4OIR - chains C and D of the 9 polymer chains in the assembly; structure by X-ray diffraction, 3.10 A resolution.

== Chain C ==
Name: DNA-directed RNA polymerase subunit beta
Organism: Thermus thermophilus
Notes: EC 2.7.7.6
UniProt: Q8RQE9 (RPOB_THET8); numbering as in UniProt (aligned over 1-1119)
Chain sequence (1119 residues; row label = number of the first residue in the row):
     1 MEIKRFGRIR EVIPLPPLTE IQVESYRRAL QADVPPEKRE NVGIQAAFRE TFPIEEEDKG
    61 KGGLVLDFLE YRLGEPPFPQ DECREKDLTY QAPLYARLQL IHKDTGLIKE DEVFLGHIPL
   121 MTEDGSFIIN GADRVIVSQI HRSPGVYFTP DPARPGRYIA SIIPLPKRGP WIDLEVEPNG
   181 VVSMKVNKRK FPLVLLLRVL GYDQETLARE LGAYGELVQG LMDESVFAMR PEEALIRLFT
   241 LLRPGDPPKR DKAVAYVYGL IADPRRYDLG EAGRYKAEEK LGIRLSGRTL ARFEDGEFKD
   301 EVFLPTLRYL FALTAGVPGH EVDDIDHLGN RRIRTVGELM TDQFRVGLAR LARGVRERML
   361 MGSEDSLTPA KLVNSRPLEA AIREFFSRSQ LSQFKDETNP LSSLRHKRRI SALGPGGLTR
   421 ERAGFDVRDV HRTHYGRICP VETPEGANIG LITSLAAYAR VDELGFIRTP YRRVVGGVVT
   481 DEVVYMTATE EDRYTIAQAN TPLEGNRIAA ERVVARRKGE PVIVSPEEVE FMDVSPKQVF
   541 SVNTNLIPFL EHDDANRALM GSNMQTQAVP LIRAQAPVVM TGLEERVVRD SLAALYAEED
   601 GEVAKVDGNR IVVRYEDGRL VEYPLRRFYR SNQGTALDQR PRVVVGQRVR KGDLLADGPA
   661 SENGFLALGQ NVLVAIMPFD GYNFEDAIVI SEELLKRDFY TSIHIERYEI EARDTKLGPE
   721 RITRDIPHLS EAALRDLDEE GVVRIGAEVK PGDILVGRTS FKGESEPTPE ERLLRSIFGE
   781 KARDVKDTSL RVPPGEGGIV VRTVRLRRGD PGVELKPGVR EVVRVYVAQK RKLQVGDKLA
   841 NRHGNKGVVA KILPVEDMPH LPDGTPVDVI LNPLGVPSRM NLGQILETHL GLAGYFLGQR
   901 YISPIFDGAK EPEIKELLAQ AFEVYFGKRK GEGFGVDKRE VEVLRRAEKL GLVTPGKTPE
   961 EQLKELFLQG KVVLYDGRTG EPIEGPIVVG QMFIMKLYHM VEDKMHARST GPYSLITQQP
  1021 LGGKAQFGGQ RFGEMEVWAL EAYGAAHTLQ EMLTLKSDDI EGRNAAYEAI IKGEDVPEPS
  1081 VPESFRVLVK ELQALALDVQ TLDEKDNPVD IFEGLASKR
Not modelled in the structure: 57-62, 1119
Ligand contacts: rifamycin SV (RFV): Arg134, Val137, Ser389, Gln390, Leu391, Ser392, Gln393, Phe394, Lys395, Asp396, Arg405, His406, Arg409, Ser411, Leu413, Gly414, Arg420, Pro444, Asn448, Ile452, Gln633, Tyr998

== Chain D ==
Name: DNA-directed RNA polymerase subunit beta'
Organism: Thermus thermophilus
Notes: EC 2.7.7.6
UniProt: Q8RQE8 (RPOC_THET8); numbering as in UniProt (aligned over 1-1524)
Chain sequence (1524 residues; each row starts with the number of its first residue):
     1 MKKEVRKVRI ALASPEKIRS WSYGEVEKPE TINYRTLKPE RDGLFDERIF GPIKDYECAC
    61 GKYKRQRFEG KVCERCGVEV TKSIVRRYRM GHIELATPAA HIWFVKDVPS KIGTLLDLSA
   121 TELEQVLYFS KYIVLDPKGA ILNGVPVEKR QLLTDEEYRE LRYGKQETYP LPPGVDALVK
   181 DGEEVVKGQE LAPGVVSRLD GVALYRFPRR VRVEYVKKER AGLRLPLAAW VEKEAYKPGE
   241 ILAELPEPYL FRAEEEGVVE LKELEEGAFL VLRREDEPVA TYFLPVGMTP LVVHGEIVEK
   301 GQPLAEAKGL LRMPRQVRAA QVEAEEEGET VYLTLFLEWT EPKDYRVQPH MNVVVPEGAR
   361 VEAGDKIVAA IDPEEEVIAE AEGVVHLHEP ASILVVKARV YPFEDDVEVS TGDRVAPGDV
   421 LADGGKVKSD VYGRVEVDLV RNVVRVVESY DIDARMGAEA IQQLLKELDL EALEKELLEE
   481 MKHPSRARRA KARKRLEVVR AFLDSGNRPE WMILEAVPVL PPDLRPMVQV DGGRFATSDL
   541 NDLYRRLINR NNRLKKLLAQ GAPEIIIRNE KRMLQEAVDA LLDNGRRGAP VTNPGSDRPL
   601 RSLTDILSGK QGRFRQNLLG KRVDYSGRSV IVVGPQLKLH QCGLPKRMAL ELFKPFLLKK
   661 MEEKGIAPNV KAARRMLERQ RDIKDEVWDA LEEVIHGKVV LLNRAPTLHR LGIQAFQPVL
   721 VEGQSIQLHP LVCEAFNADF DGDQMAVHVP LSSFAQAEAR IQMLSAHNLL SPASGEPLAK
   781 PSRDIILGLY YITQVRKEKK GAGLEFATPE EALAAHERGE VALNAPIKVA GRETSVGRLK
   841 YVFANPDEAL LAVAHGIVDL QDVVTVRYMG KRLETSPGRI LFARIVAEAV EDEKVAWELI
   901 QLDVPQEKNS LKDLVYQAFL RLGMEKTARL LDALKYYGFT FSTTSGITIG IDDAVIPEEK
   961 KQYLEEADRK LLQIEQAYEM GFLTDRERYD QILQLWTETT EKVTQAVFKN FEENYPFNPL
  1021 YVMAQSGARG NPQQIRQLCG LRGLMQKPSG ETFEVPVRSS FREGLTVLEY FISSHGARKG
  1081 GADTALRTAD SGYLTRKLVD VTHEIVVREA DCGTTNYISV PLFQPDEVTR SLRLRKRADI
  1141 EAGLYGRVLA REVEVLGVRL EEGRYLSMDD VHLLIKAAEA GEIQEVPVRS PLTCQTRYGV
  1201 CQKCYGYDLS MARPVSIGEA VGIVAAQSIG EPGTQLTMRT FHTGGVAGAA DITQGLPRVI
  1261 ELFEARRPKA KAVISEIDGV VRIEETEEKL SVFVESEGFS KEYKLPKEAR LLVKDGDYVE
  1321 AGQPLTRGAI DPHQLLEAKG PEAVERYLVE EIQKVYRAQG VKLHDKHIEI VVRQMMKYVE
  1381 VTDPGDSRLL EGQVLEKWDV EALNERLIAE GKTPVAWKPL LMGVTKSALS TKSWLSAASF
  1441 QNTTHVLTEA AIAGKKDELI GLKENVILGR LIPAGTGSDF VRFTQVVDQK TLKAIEEARK
  1501 EAVEAKERPA ARRGVKREQP GKQA
Not modelled in the structure: 1-2, 1239-1253, 1503-1524
Metal / ion sites: Zn2+ site 1: Cys58, Cys60, Cys73, Cys76; Mg2+ site 1: Asp739, Asp741, Asp743; Mg2+ site 2 near Lys840 (its only coordinating residue here); Mg2+ site 3 near Ile900 (its only coordinating residue here); Zn2+ site 2: Cys1112, Cys1194, Cys1201, Cys1204

== Chain C / chain D interface ==
Pairs across the interface (372; chain C residue first):
  Phe425(C) with Asp1083(D); Leu1086(D), hydrophobic
  Arg428(C) with Arg1078(D), hydrogen bond (backbone-side chain); Leu1086(D)
  Asp429(C) with Pro1048(D); Lys1079(D), salt bridge
  Val430(C) with Pro1048(D); Ser1074(D); His1075(D), hydrogen bond (backbone-side chain); Arg1078(D)
  His431(C) with Phe1071(D)
  Arg432(C) with Phe1071(D)
  Tyr435(C) with Phe1071(D)
  Cys439(C) with Arg1078(D)
  Pro440(C) with Ser1074(D); Arg1078(D), hydrogen bond (backbone-side chain)
  Thr443(C) with Arg1078(D)
  Glu445(C) with Ala1085(D)
  Gly446(C) with Ala1085(D)
  Ile449(C) with Arg1078(D); Gly1081(D); Ala1082(D); Ala1085(D), hydrophobic
  Gly450(C) with Arg1078(D)
  Gln498(C) with Val1067(D); Leu1068(D)
  Arg516(C) with Leu1068(D)
  Glu520(C) with Lys1047(D), salt bridge; Phe1053(D)
  Pro521(C) with Leu1068(D), hydrophobic
  Pro536(C) with Val1067(D), hydrophobic
  Val539(C) with Val1067(D), hydrophobic
  Phe540(C) with Tyr1070(D), hydrophobic
  Leu550(C) with Tyr1070(D)
  Glu551(C) with Gly1064(D); Leu1065(D), hydrogen bond (backbone-backbone)
  His552(C) with Phe1061(D), hydrogen bond (side chain-backbone); Arg1062(D), hydrogen bond (side chain-backbone); Glu1063(D); Gly1064(D)
  Asp553(C) with Phe1061(D); Tyr1070(D), hydrogen bond (backbone-side chain)
  Asp554(C) with Arg1042(D), salt bridge; Phe1061(D); Tyr1070(D)
  Ala555(C) with Tyr1070(D); Ala1077(D), hydrophobic
  Asn556(C) with Ala1077(D)
  Ala558(C) with Tyr1070(D)
  Ile676(C) with Ile947(D); Thr948(D), hydrogen bond (backbone-side chain)
  Met677(C) with Thr943(D); Ile947(D)
  Pro678(C) with Asp784(D); Ser942(D); Thr943(D); Ile947(D)
  Phe679(C) with Thr943(D)
  Asp680(C) with Pro635(D); Phe939(D); Thr943(D), hydrogen bond (backbone-side chain)
  Gly681(C) with Val633(D); Pro635(D); Phe939(D)
  Tyr682(C) with Val633(D); Pro635(D)
  Asn683(C) with Asp784(D)
  Phe684(C) with Val633(D); Pro730(D), hydrophobic; Phe740(D); Ser782(D); Arg783(D); Asp784(D); Phe939(D), hydrophobic
  Glu685(C) with Asp739(D); Phe740(D), hydrogen bond (backbone-backbone); Arg783(D), salt bridge; Arg1029(D), salt bridge
  Ala687(C) with Val633(D), hydrophobic; Phe740(D), hydrophobic
  Arg713(C) with Gln529(D); Gly532(D); Gly533(D)
  Lys716(C) with Arg35(D); Leu37(D)
  Lys750(C) with Arg681(D)
  Pro751(C) with Gln680(D)
  Asp753(C) with Arg679(D), salt bridge; Arg681(D), salt bridge
  Glu764(C) with Lys54(D), salt bridge
  Glu766(C) with Glu57(D); Lys64(D); Arg65(D), salt bridge
  Pro767(C) with Arg65(D), hydrogen bond (backbone-side chain)
  Pro769(C) with Arg65(D)
  Arg772(C) with Arg65(D)
  Gln834(C) with Gln724(D), hydrogen bond
  Val835(C) with Val632(D), hydrophobic; Ser725(D), hydrogen bond (backbone-side chain)
  Gly836(C) with Val630(D); Ser725(D), hydrogen bond (backbone-side chain)
  Lys838(C) with Asp741(D)
  Lys846(C) with Asp741(D), salt bridge
  Gly847(C) with Phe740(D); Asp741(D)
  Val848(C) with Val632(D), hydrophobic; Phe740(D), hydrogen bond (backbone-backbone); Gly742(D)
  Val849(C) with Val632(D)
  Ala850(C) with Val632(D), hydrophobic
  Asn872(C) with Asp784(D), hydrogen bond
  Pro873(C) with Ile947(D)
  Leu874(C) with Arg783(D); Asp784(D); Met1023(D), hydrophobic; Arg1029(D), hydrogen bond (backbone-side chain)
  Pro877(C) with Leu1020(D), hydrophobic; Arg1029(D); Gln1034(D)
  Ser878(C) with Arg1029(D), hydrogen bond; Gln1034(D)
  Arg879(C) with Arg1029(D)
  Met880(C) with Gln1034(D); Gln1037(D)
  Leu882(C) with Leu1038(D), hydrophobic; Phe1061(D); Arg1062(D)
  Ile885(C) with Ile949(D); Gly950(D); Ile951(D)
  Leu886(C) with Ile951(D), hydrophobic
  His889(C) with Gly950(D); Ile951(D), hydrogen bond (side chain-backbone)
  Phe906(C) with Leu1065(D); Thr1066(D); Val1067(D), hydrophobic; Tyr1070(D), hydrophobic
  Glu911(C) with Arg1062(D), salt bridge
  Lys915(C) with Asp952(D), salt bridge
  Arg945(C) with Asp859(D), salt bridge
  Arg946(C) with Tyr791(D), hydrogen bond; Arg796(D); Asp859(D), salt bridge; Gln861(D), hydrogen bond
  Lys949(C) with Arg796(D); Glu798(D), salt bridge
  Leu950(C) with Tyr1015(D); Phe1017(D), hydrophobic
  Gly951(C) with Tyr1015(D)
  Gln969(C) with Asp952(D)
  Lys971(C) with Asp953(D), salt bridge
  Ile983(C) with Thr943(D); Thr944(D); Gly946(D)
  Glu984(C) with Tyr791(D), hydrogen bond; Thr944(D), hydrogen bond (backbone-backbone)
  Gly985(C) with Gly946(D)
  Pro986(C) with Thr948(D)
  Ile987(C) with Gly946(D)
  Val988(C) with Thr948(D), hydrogen bond (backbone-side chain); Ile949(D); Gly950(D)
  Val1001(C) with Ser629(D); Val630(D), hydrophobic; Gln724(D); Ser725(D)
  Glu1002(C) with Gln724(D)
  Lys1004(C) with Arg628(D); Gln744(D), hydrogen bond
  Met1005(C) with Arg628(D); Ser629(D); Arg647(D); Met648(D), hydrophobic; Gln724(D)
  His1006(C) with Gly627(D); Arg628(D), hydrogen bond (backbone-backbone)
  Ala1007(C) with Ser626(D); Gly627(D); Met648(D); Glu651(D)
  Arg1008(C) with Asp624(D), salt bridge; Tyr625(D), hydrogen bond (backbone-backbone); Ser626(D), hydrogen bond (backbone-backbone); Glu651(D)
  Ser1009(C) with Asp624(D); Tyr625(D), hydrogen bond (backbone-backbone); Glu651(D), hydrogen bond
  Thr1010(C) with Asp624(D)
  Tyr1013(C) with Asp624(D), hydrogen bond
  Leu1015(C) with Arg87(D); Val528(D), hydrophobic
  Ile1016(C) with Arg87(D), hydrogen bond (backbone-side chain); Leu524(D); Pro526(D); Arg613(D)
  Thr1017(C) with Arg613(D); Asn617(D)
  Gln1018(C) with Arg87(D)
  Gln1019(C) with Asn617(D), hydrogen bond (side chain-backbone); Lys621(D); Arg622(D)
  Pro1020(C) with Arg622(D); Asp624(D)
  Leu1021(C) with Arg622(D)
  Gly1022(C) with Arg622(D)
  Phe1027(C) with Glu651(D)
  Gly1029(C) with Arg622(D), hydrogen bond (backbone-side chain); Val623(D); Ser626(D)
  Gln1030(C) with Arg622(D); Val623(D), hydrogen bond (backbone-backbone); Ser626(D), hydrogen bond (backbone-side chain); Gly627(D); Arg628(D), hydrogen bond
  Arg1031(C) with Arg615(D), hydrogen bond (side chain-backbone); Gln616(D), hydrogen bond (side chain-backbone); Gly620(D); Lys621(D); Arg622(D)
  Phe1032(C) with Gly620(D); Lys621(D), hydrogen bond (backbone-backbone); Ile713(D), hydrophobic; His748(D)
  Glu1034(C) with Arg615(D), salt bridge; Leu619(D); Arg1096(D), salt bridge
  Met1035(C) with Thr707(D)
  Glu1036(C) with Asn703(D); Thr707(D), hydrogen bond; Ile713(D)
  Val1037(C) with Leu619(D)
  Trp1038(C) with Thr1095(D); Arg1096(D); Val1099(D); Ile1223(D); Gln1227(D), hydrogen bond (backbone-side chain)
  Ala1039(C) with Thr707(D); Ile713(D), hydrophobic; Gln1227(D)
  Leu1040(C) with Met763(D), hydrophobic
  Glu1041(C) with Ala1220(D); Ile1223(D); Leu1462(D); Val1466(D)
  Ala1042(C) with Arg710(D); Val1224(D), hydrophobic; Gln1227(D)
  Tyr1043(C) with Arg710(D); Leu711(D); Ile713(D), hydrogen bond (side chain-backbone); Gln714(D); Gln762(D), hydrogen bond (backbone-side chain); Met763(D), hydrophobic; Asn768(D)
  Gly1044(C) with Gln762(D), hydrogen bond (backbone-side chain); Gly1475(D); Thr1476(D), hydrogen bond (backbone-backbone)
  Ala1045(C) with Glu758(D); Gln762(D)
  Ala1046(C) with Glu758(D), hydrogen bond (backbone-side chain); Leu1471(D), hydrophobic; Ile1472(D), hydrophobic; Thr1476(D), hydrogen bond (backbone-side chain); Gly1477(D)
  His1047(C) with Phe754(D); Glu758(D), salt bridge; Leu1471(D); Thr1476(D)
  Thr1048(C) with Ala755(D), hydrogen bond (side chain-backbone); Glu758(D), hydrogen bond
  Leu1049(C) with Ile1472(D), hydrophobic
  Gln1050(C) with Gly1469(D); Leu1471(D)
  Glu1051(C) with Pro750(D); Leu751(D), hydrogen bond (side chain-backbone); Ser752(D), hydrogen bond (side chain-backbone); Ala755(D)
  Met1052(C) with Val623(D); His748(D)
  Leu1053(C) with Lys621(D); Val1466(D)
  Thr1054(C) with Gly1469(D)
  Lys1056(C) with Asp624(D), hydrogen bond (backbone-backbone); Val749(D), hydrogen bond (side chain-backbone); Pro750(D)
  Ser1057(C) with Lys621(D); Arg622(D), hydrogen bond (side chain-backbone)
  Asp1058(C) with Lys621(D)
  Tyr1067(C) with Tyr625(D); Pro655(D), hydrophobic; Leu658(D); Arg674(D), hydrogen bond
  Ile1070(C) with Pro655(D), hydrophobic; Phe656(D), hydrophobic; Lys659(D)
  Ile1071(C) with Pro655(D), hydrophobic; Lys659(D)
  Lys1072(C) with Lys659(D)
  Gly1073(C) with Lys659(D)
  Asp1075(C) with Ser753(D), hydrogen bond
  Val1076(C) with Ser752(D)
  Pro1082(C) with Leu1468(D)
  Glu1083(C) with Arg87(D), salt bridge; Tyr88(D), hydrogen bond
  Ser1084(C) with Asn617(D); Leu618(D)
  Phe1085(C) with Leu1468(D), hydrophobic
  Arg1086(C) with Tyr88(D)
  Val1087(C) with Arg87(D); Leu524(D), hydrophobic; Arg613(D)
  Leu1088(C) with Leu607(D), hydrophobic; Phe614(D), hydrophobic
  Lys1090(C) with Tyr88(D), hydrogen bond (side chain-backbone); Met90(D); Leu520(D); Leu524(D)
  Glu1091(C) with Leu520(D); Ile606(D); Leu607(D); Arg613(D), salt bridge
  Leu1092(C) with Leu607(D), hydrophobic; Leu1447(D), hydrophobic
  Gln1093(C) with Trp21(D); Met90(D); Pro518(D)
  Ala1094(C) with Met90(D); Pro518(D), hydrophobic; Leu520(D), hydrophobic; Leu603(D)
  Leu1095(C) with His101(D), hydrogen bond (backbone-side chain); Trp103(D), hydrophobic; Leu603(D), hydrophobic; Leu607(D), hydrophobic
  Ala1096(C) with Ala13(D)
  Leu1097(C) with Ile10(D), hydrophobic; Ala11(D); Trp21(D); Trp103(D), hydrophobic; Ala1451(D), hydrophobic
  Asp1098(C) with Arg9(D); Ile10(D); Ala11(D), hydrogen bond (backbone-backbone); Lys17(D), salt bridge; Trp21(D)
  Val1099(C) with Arg9(D)
  Gln1100(C) with Lys7(D); Val8(D); Arg9(D), hydrogen bond (backbone-backbone); Lys17(D)
  Thr1101(C) with Val5(D); Lys7(D)
  Leu1102(C) with Val5(D); Arg6(D), hydrogen bond (backbone-backbone); Lys7(D), hydrogen bond (backbone-backbone); Arg9(D)
  Asp1103(C) with Glu4(D)
  Asp1106(C) with Lys7(D), salt bridge; Lys1456(D), salt bridge
  Val1109(C) with Val5(D), hydrophobic
  Phe1112(C) with Tyr88(D), hydrophobic
  Leu1115(C) with Tyr23(D); Ile84(D), hydrophobic; Val85(D), hydrophobic; Arg89(D), hydrogen bond (backbone-side chain)
  Ala1116(C) with Tyr23(D); Tyr88(D)
  Ser1117(C) with Tyr23(D), hydrogen bond (backbone-side chain)
  Lys1118(C) with Arg19(D); Ser20(D), hydrogen bond (side chain-backbone); Ser22(D), hydrogen bond (side chain-backbone); Tyr23(D), hydrogen bond (backbone-side chain)
Also at the interface, not in a pair above, chain C (184 interface residues in all): Ala423, His434, Val441, Thr453, Val514, Asp686, Ala732, Ala733, Arg735, Glu748, Gly795, Val876, Arg978, Gly1011, Gly1033, Glu1104
Also at the interface, not in a pair above, chain D (202 interface residues in all): Lys3, Leu12, Ile18, Lys38, Lys82, Phe104, Leu514, Pro521, Asp523, Asp531, Tyr544, Leu582, Thr604, Ile631, Gln636, Pro645, Leu652, Lys654, Val670, Leu701, Leu708, Cys733, Ala746, Leu787, Thr940, Ser945, Ala1028, Val1055, Ile1072, Met1238, Ile1467, Arg1470, Ala1474

== In short ==
The interface between chain C and chain D involves 184 residues on one side and 202 on the other, with 69
hydrogen bonds and 25 salt bridges. Polar pairs include Asp429(C)-Lys1079(D), Glu520(C)-Lys1047(D) and
Asp554(C)-Arg1042(D). Chain C binds rifamycin SV.
Chain C is DNA-directed RNA polymerase subunit beta and chain D is DNA-directed RNA polymerase subunit beta',
both from Thermus thermophilus; the structure, Crystal structure of Thermus thermophilus RNA polymerase
transcription initiation complex soaked with GE23077 and rifamycin SV, was determined by X-ray diffraction
(same publication as 4MQ9, 4OIN, 4OIO, 4OIP and 4OIQ).
